PDB entry 7ZXY | electron microscopy, 3.15 A resolution | chains D and I of the 16 polymer chains in the assembly

# Chain D
Name: Cytochrome b6-f complex iron-sulfur subunit 2
From: Synechocystis sp. PCC 6803
Notes: EC 7.1.1.6
Reference sequence: P26290 (UCRIB_SYNY3); residues 13-192 here correspond to UniProt positions 1-180 (UniProt number = residue number - 12)
Sequence (180 residues; each row starts with the number of its first residue):
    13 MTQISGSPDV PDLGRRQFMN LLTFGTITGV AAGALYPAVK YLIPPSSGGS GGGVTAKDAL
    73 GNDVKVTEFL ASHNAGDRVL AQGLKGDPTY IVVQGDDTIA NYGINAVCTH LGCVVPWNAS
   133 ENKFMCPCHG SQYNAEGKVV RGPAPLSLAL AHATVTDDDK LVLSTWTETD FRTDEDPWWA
Disordered / not traced: 13-20, 169-172
Cystine bridges: Cys-125/Cys-140
Metal / ion sites: 2Fe-2S cluster Fe: Cys-120, His-122, Cys-138
Ligand contacts: 2Fe-2S cluster (FES): Cys-120, His-122, Leu-123, Gly-124, Cys-125, Cys-138, Cys-140, His-141, Gly-142, Ser-143, Pro-155
Swiss-Prot annotation at these positions:
  - binding site ([2Fe-2S] cluster): Cys-120, His-122, Cys-138, His-141

# Chain I
Name: Cytochrome b6
From: Synechocystis sp. PCC 6803
Reference sequence: Q57038 (CYB6_SYNY3); residue numbers follow UniProt; this construct covers 1-222
Sequence (222 residues; each row starts with the number of its first residue):
     1 MFSKEVTESK VFQWFNDRLE VQAISDDIAS KYVPPHVNIF YCLGGLTLTC FLIQFATGFA
    61 MTFYYKPTVT EAFASVQYIM NEVNFGWLIR SIHRWSASMM VLMMILHVFR VYLTGGFKKP
   121 RELTWVVGVM LAVTTVTFGV TGYSLPWDQV GYWAVKIVSG VPAAIPVVGD QLVTLMRGSE
   181 SVGQATLTRF YSLHTFVLPW AIAVLLLLHF LMIRKQGISG PL
Disordered / not traced: 1-2
Glycans and other covalent adducts: heme c (HEC) linked to Cys-42
Metal / ion sites: heme Fe site 1: His-93, His-194; heme Fe site 2: His-107, His-209
Ligand contacts:
  - chlorophyll a (CLA): Ile-105, Val-108, Phe-109, Tyr-112, Trp-125, Val-129, Met-130, Ala-132, Val-133, Val-136
  - beta,beta-caroten-4-one (ECH): Ile-39, Phe-40, Leu-43, Leu-46, Met-103, Leu-106
  - heme c (HEC): Val-37, Asn-38, Tyr-41, Gly-45, Leu-46, Leu-48, Thr-49, Phe-210, Ile-213, Arg-214, Gly-217, Ile-218
  - heme (HEM), molecule 1: Tyr-41, Gly-44, Gly-45, Thr-47, Leu-48, Met-100, Met-104, His-107, Val-108, Arg-110, Val-111, Gly-116, Phe-117, Arg-121, Thr-124, Trp-125, Gly-128, Val-129, Leu-131, Ala-132, Thr-135, Leu-206, His-209, Phe-210, Ile-213, Gly-217, Ile-218, Ser-219
  - heme (HEM), molecule 2: Phe-51, Gln-54, Phe-55, Gly-58, Phe-59, Met-61, Thr-62, Tyr-65, Val-76, Arg-90, His-93, Arg-94, Ala-97, Met-100, Val-101, Thr-135, Phe-138, Gly-139, Gly-142, Tyr-143, Leu-145, Pro-146, Tyr-191, His-194, Thr-195, Pro-199
Swiss-Prot annotation at these positions:
  - binding site (heme b): Tyr-41, Arg-90, His-93, Arg-94, His-107, Arg-110, His-194, His-209, Ser-219
  - binding site (heme c): Cys-42, Arg-214, Ile-218

# Interface between chain D and chain I
Residue-residue contacts (17; chain D residue first):
  Leu-54(D) / Leu-175(I)
  Leu-54(D) / Arg-189(I)  hydrogen bond (backbone-side chain)
  Ile-55(D) / Arg-189(I)
  Pro-56(D) / Thr-174(I)
  Pro-56(D) / Leu-175(I)
  Pro-56(D) / Gly-178(I)
  Pro-56(D) / Arg-189(I)
  Gly-60(D) / Glu-180(I)
  Lys-97(D) / Glu-180(I)
  Lys-97(D) / Ser-181(I)  hydrogen bond (backbone-side chain)
  Gly-98(D) / Ser-181(I)
  Leu-123(D) / Ile-157(I)
  Gly-124(D) / Trp-153(I)
  Gly-124(D) / Lys-156(I)  hydrogen bond (backbone-side chain)
  Gly-124(D) / Ile-157(I)
  Cys-125(D) / Ile-157(I)
  Val-126(D) / Trp-153(I)  hydrophobic
Also at the interface, not in a pair above, chain D (11 interface residues in all): Val-119
Also at the interface, not in a pair above, chain I (10 interface residues in all): Ser-179

# Summary
The interface between chain D and chain I involves 11 residues on one side and 10 on the other, with 3
hydrogen bonds. Polar pairs include Leu-54(D)/Arg-189(I), Lys-97(D)/Ser-181(I) and Gly-124(D)/Lys-156(I).
Chain D binds 2Fe-2S cluster. Bound to chain I: beta,beta-caroten-4-one, heme and chlorophyll a.
Chain D is Cytochrome b6-f complex iron-sulfur subunit 2 and chain I is Cytochrome b6, both from Synechocystis
sp. PCC 6803; the structure, 3.15 Angstrom cryo-EM structure of the dimeric cytochrome b6f complex from
Synechocystis sp. PCC 6803 with ..., was determined by electron microscopy together with 7R0W from the same
study.
